PDB entry 6TJ5 | X-ray diffraction, 2.39 A resolution | chains A and C of the 3 polymer chains in the assembly

== Chain A ==
Molecule: Calmodulin, putative
Organism: Toxoplasma gondii
UniProtKB: A0A0F7UZ05 (A0A0F7UZ05_TOXGV); numbering as in UniProt (aligned over 1-134)
Amino-acid sequence (135 residues; each row starts with the number of its first residue; numbering starts at 0):
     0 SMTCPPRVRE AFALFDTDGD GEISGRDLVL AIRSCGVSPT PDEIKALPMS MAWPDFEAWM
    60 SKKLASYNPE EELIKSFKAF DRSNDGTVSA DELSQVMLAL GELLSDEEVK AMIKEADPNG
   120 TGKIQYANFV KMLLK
Disordered / not traced: 0-3
Sequence notes: expression tag (0)
Ion coordination: Ca2+: D15, D17, D19, E21
From the paper describing this entry:
  - Ca2+ coordination: D15, D17, D19, E21

== Chain C ==
Molecule: Myosin-A
Organism: Toxoplasma gondii
UniProtKB: O00934 (MYOA_TOXGO); residue numbers follow UniProt; this construct covers 777-818
Amino-acid sequence (46 residues; row label = number of the first residue in the row):
   773 GAMASSWEPL VSVLEAYYAG RRHKKQLLKK TPFIIRAQAH IRRHLV
Disordered / not traced: 773-774
Sequence notes: expression tag (773-776)
Curated features (UniProtKB/Swiss-Prot):
  - mutagenesis: R814 to R815 (Complete loss of membrane localization)

== Interface between chain A and chain C ==
Contacting residue pairs - 51 pairs, chain A then chain C:
  R6(A) - Y789(C)
  E9(A) - K796(C)  salt bridge
  L13(A) - G792(C)
  L13(A) - H795(C)
  L13(A) - K796(C)
  F14(A) - A788(C)
  F14(A) - G792(C)
  F14(A) - H795(C)
  T16(A) - H795(C)
  L29(A) - A788(C)
  R32(A) - S784(C)
  R32(A) - V785(C)
  R32(A) - A788(C)
  S33(A) - A788(C)
  S33(A) - Y789(C)
  S37(A) - V785(C)
  L72(A) - L782(C)  hydrophobic
  L72(A) - V785(C)  hydrophobic
  S75(A) - L782(C)
  F76(A) - L782(C)  hydrophobic
  A78(A) - S777(C)
  F79(A) - S777(C)
  F79(A) - S778(C)
  F79(A) - W779(C)  hydrophobic
  R81(A) - A776(C)
  E91(A) - W779(C)
  L92(A) - W779(C)  hydrophobic
  V95(A) - W779(C)  hydrophobic
  V95(A) - V783(C)  hydrophobic
  M96(A) - V783(C)  hydrophobic
  M96(A) - L786(C)  hydrophobic
  M96(A) - E787(C)
  L99(A) - W779(C)  hydrophobic
  L99(A) - E780(C)
  G100(A) - V783(C)
  G100(A) - E787(C)
  E101(A) - E787(C)  hydrogen bond (backbone-side chain)
  L102(A) - E787(C)  hydrogen bond (backbone-side chain)
  L102(A) - R794(C)  hydrogen bond (backbone-side chain)
  L103(A) - E787(C)  hydrogen bond (backbone-side chain)
  L103(A) - Y790(C)  hydrophobic
  L103(A) - A791(C)
  E107(A) - R794(C)  salt bridge
  M111(A) - L786(C)  hydrophobic
  M111(A) - Y790(C)
  E114(A) - Y790(C)  hydrogen bond
  E114(A) - R793(C)  salt bridge
  F128(A) - Y790(C)
  L132(A) - L786(C)  hydrophobic
  L132(A) - Y789(C)  hydrogen bond (backbone-side chain)
  L132(A) - Y790(C)
Other interface residues (no listed pair), chain A (32 interface residues in all): G35, V36, M131
Other interface residues (no listed pair), chain C (21 interface residues in all): L799
From the paper, about this interface:
  - pairs named by the authors: F79(A)-W779(C) (pi stacking)
  - interface residues, chain C: E787(C), R793(C), R794(C), K796(C)

== In short ==
Chain A and chain C form an interface of 32 and 21 residues respectively; the contacts include 6 hydrogen
bonds and 3 salt bridges. Polar pairs include E9(A)-K796(C), E107(A)-R794(C) and E114(A)-R793(C). The paper
describes pi stacking between F79(A) and W779(C). The paper reports interface residues E787(C), R793(C) and
R794(C) among others; Ca2+ coordination by D15(A), D17(A) and D19(A) among others.
Here chain A is Calmodulin, putative and chain C is Myosin-A, both from Toxoplasma gondii. Entry 6TJ5 (T.
gondii myosin A trimeric complex with ELC1) was determined by X-ray diffraction, deposited together with 6TJ4,
6TJ6 and 6ZN3.
